PDB entry 1IZ1 | X-ray diffraction, 2.50 A resolution | chains A and P of the 4 polymer chains in the assembly

Chain A (and P):
Protein: LysR-type regulatory protein
From: Cupriavidus necator
Notes: chain P of this document is another copy of the same molecule, construct and numbering; everything in this record applies to it too
UniProt: Q9WXC7 (Q9WXC7_ALCEU); numbering as in UniProt (aligned over 1-294)
Chain sequence (294 residues; numbered 1 to 294; the number before each row is that of its first residue):
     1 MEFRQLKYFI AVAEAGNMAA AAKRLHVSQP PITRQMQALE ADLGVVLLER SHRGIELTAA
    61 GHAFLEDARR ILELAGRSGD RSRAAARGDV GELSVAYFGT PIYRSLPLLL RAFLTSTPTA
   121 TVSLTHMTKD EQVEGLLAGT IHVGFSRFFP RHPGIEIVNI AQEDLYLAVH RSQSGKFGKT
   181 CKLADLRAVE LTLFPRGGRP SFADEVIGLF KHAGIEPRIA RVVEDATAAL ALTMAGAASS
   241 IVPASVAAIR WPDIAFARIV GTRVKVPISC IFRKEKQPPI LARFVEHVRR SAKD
Not modelled in the structure: 293-294

How chain A and chain P interact:
Contacting residue pairs (24; chain A residue first):
  Phe148(A) - Glu216(P)
  Arg151(A) - Arg218(P)
  Arg199(A) - Arg199(P)
  Arg199(A) - Ala203(P)
  Arg199(A) - Asp204(P)  salt bridge
  Arg199(A) - Ile207(P)
  Arg199(A) - Ile219(P)
  Pro200(A) - Pro217(P)
  Ala203(A) - Arg199(P)
  Asp204(A) - Arg199(P)  salt bridge
  Asp204(A) - Asp204(P)
  Asp204(A) - Ile207(P)
  Asp204(A) - Lys211(P)
  Glu205(A) - Lys211(P)  salt bridge
  Ile207(A) - Arg199(P)
  Ile207(A) - Asp204(P)
  Lys211(A) - Asp204(P)
  Lys211(A) - Glu205(P)  salt bridge
  Lys211(A) - Arg263(P)  hydrogen bond (backbone-side chain)
  His212(A) - His212(P)  hydrogen bond
  Glu216(A) - Phe148(P)
  Pro217(A) - Pro200(P)
  Ile219(A) - Arg199(P)
  Ile219(A) - Pro200(P)
Interface residues without a listed pair, chain A (14 interface residues in all): Gly208
Interface residues without a listed pair, chain P (17 interface residues in all): Arg187, Gly208, Val222

Overview:
The interface between chain A and chain P involves 14 residues on one side and 17 on the other, with 2
hydrogen bonds and 4 salt bridges. Polar contacts include Arg199(A)-Asp204(P), Glu205(A)-Lys211(P) and
Lys211(A)-Arg263(P).
Chain A and chain P are both LysR-type regulatory protein (Cupriavidus necator); the structure, Crystal
structure of cbnr, a lysr family transcriptional regulator, was determined by X-ray diffraction, deposited
together with 1IXC.
